PDB entry 5L61 | X-ray diffraction, 2.80 A resolution | chains A and G of the 28 polymer chains in the assembly

# Chain A
Protein: Proteasome subunit alpha type-2
From: Saccharomyces cerevisiae (strain ATCC 204508 / S288c)
Notes: EC 3.4.25.1
UniProt: P23639 (PSA2_YEAST); residue numbers follow UniProt; this construct covers 1-250
Sequence (250 residues; numbered 1 to 250; the number before each row is that of its first residue):
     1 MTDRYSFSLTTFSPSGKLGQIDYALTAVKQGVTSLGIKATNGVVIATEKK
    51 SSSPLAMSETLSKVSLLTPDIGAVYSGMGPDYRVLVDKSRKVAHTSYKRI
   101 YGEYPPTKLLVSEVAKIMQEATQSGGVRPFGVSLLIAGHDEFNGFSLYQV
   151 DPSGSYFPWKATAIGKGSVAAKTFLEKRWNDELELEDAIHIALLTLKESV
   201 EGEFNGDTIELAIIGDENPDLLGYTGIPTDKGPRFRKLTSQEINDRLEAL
Metal / ion sites: Mg2+: Met118, Pro152
Curated features (UniProtKB/Swiss-Prot):
  - cross-link: Lys108 (Glycyl lysine isopeptide (Lys-Gly) (interchain with G-Cter in ubiquitin))

# Chain G
Protein: Proteasome subunit alpha type-1
From: Saccharomyces cerevisiae (strain ATCC 204508 / S288c)
Notes: EC 3.4.25.1
UniProt: P21243 (PSA1_YEAST); residues -8 to 243 here correspond to UniProt positions 1-252 (UniProt number = residue number + 9)
Sequence (252 residues; numbered -8 to 243; the number before each row is that of its first residue; numbers below 1 keep their minus sign (Met-8 is residue -8)):
    -8 MSGAAAASAAGYDRHITIFSPEGRLYQVEYAFKATNQTNINSLAVRGKDC
    42 TVVISQKKVPDKLLDPTTVSYIFCISRTIGMVVNGPIPDARNAALRAKAE
    92 AAEFRYKYGYDMPCDVLAKRMANLSQIYTQRAYMRPLGVILTFVSVDEEL
   142 GPSIYKTDPAGYYVGYKATATGPKQQEITTNLENHFKKSKIDHINEESWE
   192 KVVEFAITHMIDALGTEFSKNDLEVGVATKDKFFTLSAENIEERLVAIAE
   242 QD
Unresolved in the structure: -8 to 1, 243
Metal / ion sites: Mg2+: Thr8, Tyr119, Arg122, Met125

# How chain A and chain G interact
Residue-residue contacts - 64 pairs, chain A then chain G:
  Asp3(A) - Tyr124(G)
  Tyr5(A) - Ile7(G)
  Tyr5(A) - Ala123(G)  hydrophobic
  Tyr5(A) - Tyr124(G)  hydrophobic
  Leu9(A) - Ile9(G)  hydrophobic
  Leu9(A) - Ala123(G)  hydrophobic
  Gln20(A) - Ile9(G)
  Gln20(A) - Phe10(G)  hydrogen bond (side chain-backbone)
  Tyr23(A) - Phe10(G)  hydrophobic
  Tyr23(A) - Ser11(G)
  Tyr23(A) - Pro12(G)  hydrophobic
  Tyr23(A) - Gly14(G)
  Ala24(A) - Phe10(G)  hydrophobic
  Thr26(A) - Pro12(G)
  Thr26(A) - Glu13(G)
  Ala27(A) - Gly14(G)
  Ser52(A) - Tyr153(G)  hydrogen bond
  Pro54(A) - Lys158(G)
  Pro54(A) - Glu174(G)
  Leu55(A) - Tyr157(G)
  Leu55(A) - Lys158(G)  hydrogen bond (backbone-backbone)
  Leu55(A) - Ala159(G)
  Leu55(A) - Thr170(G)
  Leu55(A) - Glu174(G)
  Leu55(A) - Phe177(G)  hydrophobic
  Ala56(A) - Gly156(G)
  Ala56(A) - Tyr157(G)  hydrophobic
  Met57(A) - Arg37(G)
  Met57(A) - Val155(G)
  Met57(A) - Gly156(G)  hydrogen bond (backbone-backbone)
  Met57(A) - Tyr157(G)
  Met57(A) - Lys158(G)
  Thr60(A) - Tyr146(G)
  Thr60(A) - Val155(G)
  Thr60(A) - Gly156(G)  hydrogen bond (side chain-backbone)
  Leu61(A) - Tyr153(G)  hydrophobic
  Leu61(A) - Val155(G)  hydrophobic
  Met78(A) - Phe10(G)  hydrophobic
  Met78(A) - Leu16(G)  hydrophobic
  Pro80(A) - Gln117(G)
  Pro80(A) - Ala151(G)
  Pro80(A) - Gly152(G)
  Pro80(A) - Tyr153(G)
  Asp81(A) - Gln117(G)
  Arg83(A) - Ala113(G)  hydrogen bond (side chain-backbone)
  Arg83(A) - Asn114(G)
  Arg83(A) - Gly152(G)  hydrogen bond (side chain-backbone)
  Arg83(A) - Tyr154(G)
  Val84(A) - Asn114(G)
  Val84(A) - Gln117(G)
  Asp87(A) - Lys110(G)  salt bridge
  Asp87(A) - Asn114(G)
  Gly126(A) - Arg122(G)
  Gly126(A) - Ala123(G)  hydrogen bond (backbone-backbone)
  Val127(A) - Gln121(G)
  Val127(A) - Arg122(G)
  Arg128(A) - Thr8(G)
  Arg128(A) - Phe10(G)
  Arg128(A) - Leu16(G)
  Arg128(A) - Thr120(G)  hydrogen bond (side chain-backbone)
  Arg128(A) - Gln121(G)  hydrogen bond (backbone-backbone)
  Pro129(A) - Phe10(G)
  Phe130(A) - Gln121(G)
  Gly131(A) - Phe10(G)
Interface residues without a listed pair, chain A (31 interface residues in all): Met1, Thr2, Ser53, Ala121
Interface residues without a listed pair, chain G (33 interface residues in all): Leu173

# Summary
31 residues of chain A and 33 residues of chain G are in contact, with 10 hydrogen bonds and 1 salt bridge.
Among the polar pairs are Asp87(A)-Lys110(G), Gln20(A)-Phe10(G) and Ser52(A)-Tyr153(G). The Mg2+ site is built
by Met118(A) and Pro152(A).
Here chain A is Proteasome subunit alpha type-2 and chain G is Proteasome subunit alpha type-1, both from
Saccharomyces cerevisiae (strain ATCC 204508 / S288c). Entry 5L61 (Yeast 20S proteasome with human beta5c
(1-138) and human beta6 (99-132) in complex with epoxyketone inhibitor ...) was determined by X-ray
diffraction (same publication as 5L52, 5L54, 5L55, 5L5A, 5L5B, 5L5D and 30 further entries).
